8IMI - chains 0 and j of the 52 polymer chains in the assembly; structure by electron microscopy, 2.59 A resolution.

# Chain 0
Name: ApcE
Organism: Anthocerotibacter panamensis
Amino-acid sequence (1136 residues; numbered 1 to 1136; the number before each row is that of its first residue):
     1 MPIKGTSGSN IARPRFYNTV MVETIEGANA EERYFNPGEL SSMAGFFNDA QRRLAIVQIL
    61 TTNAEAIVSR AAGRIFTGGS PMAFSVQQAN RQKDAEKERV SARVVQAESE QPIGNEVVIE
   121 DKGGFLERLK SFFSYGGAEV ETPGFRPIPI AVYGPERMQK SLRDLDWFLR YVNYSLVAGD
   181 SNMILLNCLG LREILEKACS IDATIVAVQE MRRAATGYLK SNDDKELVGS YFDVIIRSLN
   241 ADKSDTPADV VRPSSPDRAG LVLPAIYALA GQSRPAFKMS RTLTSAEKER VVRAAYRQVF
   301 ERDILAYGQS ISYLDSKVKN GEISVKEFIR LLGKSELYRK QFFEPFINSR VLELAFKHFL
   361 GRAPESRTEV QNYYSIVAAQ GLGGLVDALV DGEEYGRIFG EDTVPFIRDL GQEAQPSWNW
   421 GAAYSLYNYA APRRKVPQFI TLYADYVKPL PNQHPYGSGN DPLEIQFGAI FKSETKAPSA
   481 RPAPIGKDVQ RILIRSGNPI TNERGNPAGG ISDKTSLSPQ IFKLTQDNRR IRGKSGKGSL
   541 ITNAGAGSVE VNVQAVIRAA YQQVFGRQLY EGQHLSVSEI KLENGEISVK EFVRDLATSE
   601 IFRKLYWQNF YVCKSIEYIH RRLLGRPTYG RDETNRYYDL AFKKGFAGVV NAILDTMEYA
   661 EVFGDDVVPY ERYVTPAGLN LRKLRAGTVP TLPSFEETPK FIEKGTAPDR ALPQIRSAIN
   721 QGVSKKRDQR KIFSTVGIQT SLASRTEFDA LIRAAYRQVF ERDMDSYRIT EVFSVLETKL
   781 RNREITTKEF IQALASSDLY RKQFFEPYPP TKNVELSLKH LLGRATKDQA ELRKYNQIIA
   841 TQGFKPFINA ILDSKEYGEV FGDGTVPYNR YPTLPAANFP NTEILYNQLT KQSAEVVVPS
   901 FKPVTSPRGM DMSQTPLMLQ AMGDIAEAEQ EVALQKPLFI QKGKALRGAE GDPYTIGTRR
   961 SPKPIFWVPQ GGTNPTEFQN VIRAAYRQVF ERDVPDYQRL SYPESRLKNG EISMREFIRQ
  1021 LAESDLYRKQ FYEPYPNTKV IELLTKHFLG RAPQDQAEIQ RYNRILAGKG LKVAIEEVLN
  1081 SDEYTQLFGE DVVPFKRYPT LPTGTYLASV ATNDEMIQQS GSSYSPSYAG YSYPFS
Unresolved in the structure: 1, 78-146, 530-548, 1135-1136
Small-molecule neighbours:
  - phycocyanobilin (CYC), molecule 1: Pro-14, Leu-261, Leu-263, Tyr-267, Leu-410, Glu-413, Ala-414, Gln-415, Pro-416, Ser-417, Trp-418, Trp-420
  - phycocyanobilin (CYC), molecule 2: Phe-76, Tyr-153, Arg-157, Lys-160, Ser-161, Arg-163, Asp-164, Leu-165, Trp-167, Phe-168, Tyr-171, Asn-187, Leu-191, Ile-194, Leu-195, Ala-198, Cys-199, Ser-200, Ala-203, Thr-204
  - phycocyanobilin (CYC), molecule 3: Arg-302, Tyr-307, Tyr-429, Arg-433
  - phycocyanobilin (CYC), molecule 4: Ile-347, Asn-348, Ser-349, Arg-367, Val-370, Gln-371, Tyr-374, Ile-440
  - phycocyanobilin (CYC), molecule 5: Tyr-456, Tyr-611, Val-612, Cys-613, Arg-631, Thr-634, Asn-635, Tyr-638
  - phycocyanobilin (CYC), molecule 6: Ile-465, Gln-466, Phe-467, Gly-468, Arg-567
  - phycocyanobilin (CYC), molecule 7: Ile-492, Leu-493, Ile-494, Arg-495, Pro-499, Asn-502, Arg-504
  - phycocyanobilin (CYC), molecule 8: Gly-722, Val-723, Arg-727, Tyr-871, Thr-873, Leu-874, Pro-875, Ala-876, Phe-879
  - phycocyanobilin (CYC), molecule 9: Ser-741, Leu-742, Val-775, Thr-778, Lys-779, Arg-781, Asn-782, Glu-784
  - phycocyanobilin (CYC), molecule 10: Arg-762, Leu-889, Thr-890, Lys-891
  - phycocyanobilin (CYC), molecule 11: Pro-809, Pro-810, Thr-811, Gln-829, Leu-832, Arg-833, Asn-836, Ser-900
  - phycocyanobilin (CYC), molecule 12: Ile-956, Gly-957, Thr-958, Arg-960, Tyr-1098, Thr-1100, Leu-1101, Pro-1102, Thr-1103, Tyr-1106
  - phycocyanobilin (CYC), molecule 13: Arg-992, Met-1116, Ile-1117, Ser-1120, Gly-1121
  - phycocyanobilin (CYC), molecule 14: Tyr-1002, Ser-1005, Arg-1006, Lys-1008, Asn-1009, Glu-1011
  - phycocyanobilin (CYC), molecule 15: Pro-1036, Asn-1037, Thr-1038, Gln-1056, Ile-1059, Gln-1060, Asn-1063

# Chain j
Name: ApcB2
Organism: Anthocerotibacter panamensis
Amino-acid sequence (162 residues; each row starts with the number of its first residue):
     1 MQDAITSVIN TYDVQGKYFD TSAFDKLKAY YATGELRVRA AGTISANAAT IIKEASAKLF
    61 SNQPDLVRPG GNAYTTRRYA ACVRDMDYFL RYATYAMLAG DTSILDERVL NGLKETYNSL
   121 GVPISSTVQG IQAMKEVTGS LVGSGAAKEM GVYFDYLSSG LS
Small-molecule neighbours:
  - phycocyanobilin (CYC), molecule 1: Leu-59, Leu-66, Asn-72, Ala-73, Arg-77, Arg-78, Ala-81, Cys-82, Arg-84, Asp-85, Met-86, Tyr-88, Phe-89, Tyr-92, Arg-108, Val-109, Leu-113, Thr-116, Tyr-117, Leu-120, Val-122, Pro-123, Ser-126, Thr-127
  - phycocyanobilin (CYC), molecule 2: Val-67, Tyr-74, Thr-75, Thr-76, Tyr-79

# Chain 0 / chain j interface
Pairs across the interface (46):
  Glu-703(0) with Arg-68(j), hydrogen bond (backbone-side chain)
  Lys-704(0) with Arg-68(j), hydrogen bond (backbone-side chain)
  Gly-705(0) with Pro-69(j)
  Thr-706(0) with Arg-68(j), hydrogen bond (backbone-side chain); Pro-69(j)
  Ala-707(0) with Pro-69(j)
  Arg-710(0) with Pro-69(j), hydrogen bond (side chain-backbone); Gly-70(j), hydrogen bond (side chain-backbone); Gly-71(j)
  Ala-718(0) with Gly-70(j)
  Gln-721(0) with Gly-70(j), hydrogen bond (side chain-backbone); Gly-71(j); Asn-72(j), hydrogen bond; Arg-78(j); Leu-120(j)
  Gly-722(0) with Leu-120(j)
  Val-723(0) with Leu-120(j)
  Arg-727(0) with Arg-77(j)
  Asp-728(0) with Arg-77(j), salt bridge
  Thr-873(0) with Arg-84(j); Tyr-88(j)
  Leu-874(0) with Tyr-88(j)
  Ala-876(0) with Arg-108(j); Val-109(j); Asn-111(j)
  Ala-877(0) with Asn-111(j), hydrogen bond (backbone-backbone)
  Phe-879(0) with Leu-120(j), hydrophobic
  Pro-880(0) with Gly-112(j); Glu-115(j); Thr-116(j)
  Val-904(0) with Ser-103(j); Asp-106(j)
  Thr-905(0) with Gln-2(j), hydrogen bond (backbone-side chain)
  Met-912(0) with Gly-100(j); Asp-101(j); Thr-102(j)
  Thr-915(0) with Glu-149(j)
  Pro-916(0) with Glu-149(j)
  Leu-917(0) with Thr-33(j); Arg-37(j); Glu-149(j), hydrogen bond (backbone-side chain)
  Met-918(0) with Ala-29(j), hydrophobic; Arg-37(j)
  Ala-921(0) with Ala-29(j); Ala-32(j), hydrophobic; Thr-33(j)
Other interface residues (no listed pair), chain 0 (31 interface residues in all): Pro-708, Phe-901, Met-922, Ile-925, Glu-929
Other interface residues (no listed pair), chain j (38 interface residues in all): Asp-25, Lys-28, Tyr-30, Leu-36, Asp-65, Glu-107, Ser-119, Gly-121, Gly-145, Lys-148, Tyr-153

# Overview
The interface between chain 0 and chain j involves 31 residues on one side and 38 on the other, with 10
hydrogen bonds and 1 salt bridge. Among the polar pairs are Asp-728(0)/Arg-77(j), Glu-703(0)/Arg-68(j) and
Lys-704(0)/Arg-68(j).
Chain 0 is ApcE and chain j is ApcB2, both from Anthocerotibacter panamensis; the structure, A1-A2, A3-A4,
B'1-B'2, C'1-C'2 cylinder in cyanobacterial phycobilisome from Anthocerotibacter panamensis (Cluster A), was
determined by electron microscopy (same publication as 8IMJ, 8IMK, 8IML, 8IMM, 8IMN and 8IMO).
